1F2T - chains A and B; structure by X-ray diffraction, 1.60 A resolution.

Chain A:
Molecule: RAD50 abc-atpase
Source organism: Pyrococcus furiosus
Notes: fragment: n-terminal domain
UniProt: P58301 (RAD50_PYRFU); numbering as in UniProt (aligned over 1-149)
Sequence (149 residues; each row starts with the number of its first residue):
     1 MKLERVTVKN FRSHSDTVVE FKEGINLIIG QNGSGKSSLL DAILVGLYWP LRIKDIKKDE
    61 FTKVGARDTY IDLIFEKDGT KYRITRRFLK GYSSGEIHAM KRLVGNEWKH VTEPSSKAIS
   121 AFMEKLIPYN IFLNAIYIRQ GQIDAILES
Not modelled in the structure: 91-94

Chain B:
Molecule: RAD50 abc-atpase
Source organism: Pyrococcus furiosus
Notes: fragment: c-terminal domain
UniProt: P58301 (RAD50_PYRFU); residue numbers follow UniProt; this construct covers 735-882
Sequence (148 residues; row label = number of the first residue in the row):
   735 KYKALAREAA LSKIGELASE IFAEFTEGKY SEVVVRAEEN KVRLFVVWEG KERPLTFLSG
   795 GERIALGLAF RLAMSLYLAG EISLLILDEP TPYLDEERRR KLITIMERYL KKIPQVILVS
   855 HDEELKDAAD HVIRISLENG SSKVEVVS
Not modelled in the structure: 735-739

How chain A and chain B interact:
Residue-residue contacts (99; chain A residue first):
  M1(A) with S817(B), hydrogen bond (backbone-side chain); L818(B)
  K2(A) with Q849(B)
  L3(A) with Q849(B), hydrogen bond (backbone-side chain); I851(B), hydrophobic
  S13(A) with L871(B); S875(B); S876(B), hydrogen bond
  H14(A) with S876(B)
  S15(A) with S875(B), hydrogen bond
  T17(A) with V878(B)
  V18(A) with V878(B)
  V19(A) with I867(B), hydrophobic
  E20(A) with I867(B)
  F21(A) with Q849(B); I851(B), hydrophobic
  K22(A) with Q849(B), hydrogen bond (backbone-side chain); H865(B)
  E23(A) with P848(B); H865(B), hydrogen bond (backbone-side chain)
  G24(A) with P848(B), hydrogen bond (backbone-backbone); Q849(B); V850(B), hydrogen bond (backbone-backbone); D864(B)
  I25(A) with M840(B); L844(B), hydrophobic; K845(B); V850(B); A862(B); A863(B); D864(B), hydrogen bond (backbone-side chain); H865(B), hydrogen bond (backbone-backbone)
  N26(A) with V850(B), hydrogen bond (backbone-backbone); I851(B); L852(B), hydrogen bond (backbone-backbone); H865(B)
  L27(A) with L852(B); L859(B); K860(B); A863(B), hydrophobic; H865(B), hydrogen bond (backbone-backbone); V866(B); I867(B), hydrogen bond (backbone-backbone)
  I28(A) with I851(B), hydrophobic; L852(B), hydrogen bond (backbone-backbone); V853(B); S854(B), hydrogen bond (backbone-backbone); I867(B); I869(B), hydrophobic
  I29(A) with S854(B); H855(B); E857(B); K860(B); V866(B), hydrophobic; I867(B), hydrogen bond (backbone-backbone); R868(B); I869(B), hydrogen bond (backbone-backbone)
  G30(A) with S854(B), hydrogen bond (backbone-backbone); H855(B); I869(B)
  G33(A) with L871(B)
  S34(A) with I869(B); S876(B), hydrogen bond (backbone-side chain)
  G35(A) with S876(B)
  K36(A) with E823(B), salt bridge; V853(B); H855(B)
  L39(A) with I869(B), hydrophobic
  L40(A) with D822(B); V853(B), hydrophobic
  I131(A) with L812(B)
  F132(A) with I820(B), hydrophobic
  L133(A) with R805(B), hydrogen bond (backbone-side chain)
  N134(A) with R805(B), hydrogen bond (backbone-side chain); L812(B)
  A135(A) with R805(B); S809(B), hydrogen bond (backbone-side chain)
  I136(A) with L818(B); L819(B); I820(B), hydrogen bond (backbone-backbone)
  Y137(A) with R805(B), hydrogen bond (backbone-side chain); I820(B)
  I138(A) with R805(B); L819(B), hydrophobic; I820(B), hydrogen bond (backbone-backbone); L821(B); D822(B), hydrogen bond (backbone-backbone)
  Q140(A) with D822(B)
  I143(A) with G801(B); P824(B)
  I146(A) with L778(B), hydrophobic; G801(B); F804(B), hydrophobic; R805(B)
  L147(A) with L789(B); R797(B); L800(B), hydrophobic
  E148(A) with R777(B), salt bridge
  S149(A) with L789(B)
Interface residues without a listed pair, chain A (43 interface residues in all): Q31, N32, R139
Interface residues without a listed pair, chain B (51 interface residues in all): I798, L802, M808, A813, I847, S870, G874

In short:
43 residues of chain A face 51 of chain B across their interface; the contacts include 27 hydrogen bonds and 2
salt bridges. Polar pairs include K36(A)-E823(B), E148(A)-R777(B) and M1(A)-S817(B).
Here chain A is RAD50 abc-atpase and chain B is RAD50 abc-atpase, both from Pyrococcus furiosus. Entry 1F2T
(Crystal Structure of ATP-Free RAD50 ABC-ATPase) was determined by X-ray diffraction (same publication as
1F2U).
